Entry 8GIZ (electron microscopy, 2.70 A resolution); this record covers chains A and H of the 8 polymer chains in the assembly.

# Chain A
Molecule: DNA polymerase III subunit delta
From: Escherichia coli K-12
Notes: EC 2.7.7.7
UniProt: P28630 (HOLA_ECOLI); numbering as in UniProt (aligned over 1-343)
Chain sequence (343 residues; each row starts with the number of its first residue):
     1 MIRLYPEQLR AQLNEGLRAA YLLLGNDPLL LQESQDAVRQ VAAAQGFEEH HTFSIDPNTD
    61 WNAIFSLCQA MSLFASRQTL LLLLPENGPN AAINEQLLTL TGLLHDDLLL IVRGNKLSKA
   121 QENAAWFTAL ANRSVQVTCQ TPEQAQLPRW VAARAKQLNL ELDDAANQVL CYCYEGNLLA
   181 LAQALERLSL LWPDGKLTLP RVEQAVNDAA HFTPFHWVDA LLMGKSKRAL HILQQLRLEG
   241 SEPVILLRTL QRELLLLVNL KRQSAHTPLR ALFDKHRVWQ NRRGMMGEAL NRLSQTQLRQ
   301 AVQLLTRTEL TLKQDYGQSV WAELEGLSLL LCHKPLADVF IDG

# Chain H
Molecule: Beta sliding clamp
From: Escherichia coli K-12
UniProt: P0A988 (DPO3B_ECOLI); residues 1-366 here = UniProt positions 1-366
Chain sequence (366 residues; numbered 1 to 366; the number before each row is that of its first residue):
     1 MKFTVEREHL LKPLQQVSGP LGGRPTLPIL GNLLLQVADG TLSLTGTDLE MEMVARVALV
    61 QPHEPGATTV PARKFFDICR GLPEGAEIAV QLEGERMLVR SGRSRFSLST LPAADFPNLD
   121 DWQSEVEFTL PQATMKRLIE ATQFSMAHQD VRYYLNGMLF ETEGEELRTV ATDGHRLAVC
   181 SMPIGQSLPS HSVIVPRKGV IELMRMLDGG DNPLRVQIGS NNIRAHVGDF IFTSKLVDGR
   241 FPDYRRVLPK NPDKHLEAGC DLLKQAFARA AILSNEKFRG VRLYVSENQL KITANNPEQE
   301 EAEEILDVTY SGAEMEIGFN VSYVLDVLNA LKCENVRMML TDSVSSVQIE DAASQSAAYV
   361 VMPMRL
Curated features (UniProtKB/Swiss-Prot):
  - binding site (DNA): Arg24, Arg73, Gln149, Tyr153, Tyr154
  - mutagenesis: Arg24 (R24A: Mild defect in DNA replication, impaired loading of clamp on DNA, polymerase speed is wild-type. More severe replication defect and very poor clamp loading; when associated with A-149), Gly66 (G66E: In dnaN159; a temperature- and UV-sensitive mutation, displays altered DNA polymerase usage, chronically induced SOS response; when associated with A-174), Ala133 (A133T: Reduction of synthesis of beta*, probably due to mutation of its promoter), Met135 (M135L: 3-fold reduction of synthesis of beta*, probably due to loss of its start codon), Met146 (M146L: No effect on synthesis of beta*), Gln149 (Q149A: Mild defect in DNA replication, impaired loading of clamp on DNA, polymerase speed is wild-type. More severe replication defect and very poor clamp loading; when associated with A-24), Tyr153 to Tyr154 (Very poor loading of clamp on DNA, polymerase speed is wild-type), Gly174 (G174A: In dnaN159; a temperature- and UV-sensitive mutation, displays altered DNA polymerase usage, chronically induced SOS response; when associated with A-66), Gln265 to Leu366 (In dnaN806; temperature sensitive), Ile272 to Leu273 (Monomeric in solution, binds very tightly to subunit delta (holA). The monomer binds tightly to linear and circular DNA. Cannot bind both Pol III and IV simultaneously)

# How chain A and chain H interact
Contacting residue pairs (29):
  His51(A) - Arg152(H)
  Asn62(A) - Lys277(H)
  Asn62(A) - Phe278(H)
  Phe65(A) - Phe278(H)  hydrophobic
  Leu67(A) - His175(H)
  Cys68(A) - Arg365(H)  hydrogen bond (backbone-side chain)
  Gln69(A) - Met364(H)
  Gln69(A) - Arg365(H)  hydrogen bond (backbone-backbone)
  Ala70(A) - His175(H)
  Ala70(A) - Arg365(H)
  Met71(A) - His175(H)
  Met71(A) - Met362(H)
  Met71(A) - Pro363(H)
  Met71(A) - Arg365(H)
  Ser72(A) - Gly174(H)
  Ser72(A) - Met362(H)
  Leu73(A) - Thr172(H)
  Leu73(A) - Gly174(H)  hydrogen bond (backbone-backbone)
  Leu73(A) - His175(H)
  Leu73(A) - Arg176(H)
  Leu73(A) - Leu177(H)
  Leu73(A) - Val247(H)  hydrophobic
  Leu73(A) - Ser346(H)
  Leu73(A) - Met362(H)  hydrophobic
  Phe74(A) - Pro242(H)  hydrophobic
  Phe74(A) - Arg246(H)  hydrogen bond (backbone-side chain)
  His105(A) - Arg365(H)
  Asp107(A) - Arg365(H)  salt bridge
  Leu108(A) - Arg365(H)
Also at the interface, not in a pair above, chain A (16 interface residues in all): Trp61, Ser66
Also at the interface, not in a pair above, chain H (18 interface residues in all): Leu155, Val360
From the paper, about this interface:
  - interface residues, chain A: Phe65(A), Leu73(A), Phe74(A)

# In short
Chain A and chain H form an interface of 16 and 18 residues respectively, with 4 hydrogen bonds and 1 salt
bridge. Polar contacts include Asp107(A)-Arg365(H), Cys68(A)-Arg365(H) and Phe74(A)-Arg246(H). Curated
annotation (UniProt) lists 5 DNA-binding residues and 13 mutagenesis sites on chain H. From the paper:
interface residues Phe65(A), Leu73(A) and Phe74(A).
Here chain A is DNA polymerase III subunit delta and chain H is Beta sliding clamp, both from Escherichia coli
K-12. Entry 8GIZ (E. coli clamp loader with open clamp) was determined by electron microscopy (same
publication as 8GIY, 8GJ0, 8GJ1, 8GJ2 and 8GJ3).
